PDB entry 6RJ9 | electron microscopy, 3.20 A resolution | chains C and D of the 5 polymer chains in the assembly

[Chain C]
Molecule: CRISPR-associated endonuclease Cas9 1
From: Streptococcus thermophilus (strain ATCC BAA-491 / LMD-9)
Notes: EC 3.1.-.-
UniProt: Q03LF7 (CAS9A_STRTD); residue numbers follow UniProt; this construct covers 1-1121
Amino-acid sequence (1121 residues; each row starts with the number of its first residue):
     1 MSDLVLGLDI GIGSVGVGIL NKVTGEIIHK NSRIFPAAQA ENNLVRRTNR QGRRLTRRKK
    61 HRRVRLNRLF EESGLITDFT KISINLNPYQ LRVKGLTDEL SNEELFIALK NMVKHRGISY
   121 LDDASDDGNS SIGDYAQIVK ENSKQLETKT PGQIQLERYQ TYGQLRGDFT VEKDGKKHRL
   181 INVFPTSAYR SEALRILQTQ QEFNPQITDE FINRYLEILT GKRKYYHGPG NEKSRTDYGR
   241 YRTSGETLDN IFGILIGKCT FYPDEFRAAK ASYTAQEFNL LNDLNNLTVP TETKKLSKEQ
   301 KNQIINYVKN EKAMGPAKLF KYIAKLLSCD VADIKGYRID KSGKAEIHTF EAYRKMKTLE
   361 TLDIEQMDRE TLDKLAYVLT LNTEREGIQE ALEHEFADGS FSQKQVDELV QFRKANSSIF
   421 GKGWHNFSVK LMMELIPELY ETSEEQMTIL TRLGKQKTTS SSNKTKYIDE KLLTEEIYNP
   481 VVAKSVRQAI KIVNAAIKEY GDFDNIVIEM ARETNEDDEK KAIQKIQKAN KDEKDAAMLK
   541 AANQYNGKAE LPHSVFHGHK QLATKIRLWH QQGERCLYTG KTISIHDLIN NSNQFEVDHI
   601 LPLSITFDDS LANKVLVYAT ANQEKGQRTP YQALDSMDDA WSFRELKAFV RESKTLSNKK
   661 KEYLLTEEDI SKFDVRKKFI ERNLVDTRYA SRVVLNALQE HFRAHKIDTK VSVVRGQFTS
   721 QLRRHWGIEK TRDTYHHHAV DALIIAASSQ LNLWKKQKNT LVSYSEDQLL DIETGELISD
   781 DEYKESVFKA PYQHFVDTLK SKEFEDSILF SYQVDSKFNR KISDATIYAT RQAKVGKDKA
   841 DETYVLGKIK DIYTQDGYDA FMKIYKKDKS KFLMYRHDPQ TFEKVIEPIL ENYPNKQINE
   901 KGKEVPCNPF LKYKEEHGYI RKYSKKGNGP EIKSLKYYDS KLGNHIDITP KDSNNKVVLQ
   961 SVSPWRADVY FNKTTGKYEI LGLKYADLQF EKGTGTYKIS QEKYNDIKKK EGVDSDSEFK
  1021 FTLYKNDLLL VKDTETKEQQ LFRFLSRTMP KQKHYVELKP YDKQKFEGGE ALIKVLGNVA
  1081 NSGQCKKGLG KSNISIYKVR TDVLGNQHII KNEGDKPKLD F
Unresolved in the structure: 1-2, 123-133, 291-293, 457-463, 510-689, 728-735, 750-807, 893-908
Differences from the reference sequence: conflict Thr-56 (Ala in Q03LF7), Ile-132 (Val in Q03LF7)
UniProt features mapped onto this chain:
  - active site: Asp-9 (For RuvC-like nuclease domain), His-599 (Proton acceptor for HNH nuclease domain)
  - binding site (Mg(2+)): Asp-9, Glu-509, Glu-513, His-738

[Chain D]
Molecule: sgRNA
From: Streptococcus thermophilus
Sequence (117 nucleotides; row label = number of the first residue in the row):
     1 GUUGCGUUGA UAAAAGUAUU GUUUUUGUAC UCUCAAGAUU CAAUAAUCUU GCAGAAGCUA
    61 CAAAGAUAAG GCUUCAUGCC GAAAUCAACA CCCUGUCAUU UUAUGGCAGG GUGUUUU
Unresolved in the structure: 1, 34-52, 93-109, 116-117

[Chain C / chain D interface]
Residue-residue contacts - 198 pairs, chain C then chain D:
  Asn-43(C) / A13(D)  phosphate contact
  Asn-43(C) / A14(D)  phosphate contact
  Asn-43(C) / A83(D)  sugar contact
  Arg-46(C) / A82(D)  salt bridge to the phosphate
  Arg-46(C) / A83(D)  sugar contact
  Arg-47(C) / A13(D)  salt bridge to the phosphate
  Arg-47(C) / A14(D)  salt bridge to the phosphate
  Asn-49(C) / A82(D)  hydrogen bond to the base
  Arg-50(C) / A14(D)  salt bridge to the phosphate
  Arg-50(C) / A15(D)  salt bridge to the phosphate
  Gln-51(C) / A15(D)  phosphate contact
  Arg-53(C) / A68(D)  phosphate contact
  Arg-53(C) / G81(D)  base contact
  Arg-53(C) / A82(D)  salt bridge to the phosphate
  Arg-54(C) / A15(D)  salt bridge to the phosphate
  Arg-54(C) / G16(D)  salt bridge to the phosphate
  Arg-54(C) / C80(D)  salt bridge to the phosphate
  Leu-55(C) / U17(D)  base contact
  Arg-57(C) / C79(D)  salt bridge to the phosphate
  Arg-57(C) / C80(D)  salt bridge to the phosphate
  Arg-58(C) / G16(D)  salt bridge to the phosphate
  Arg-58(C) / U17(D)  salt bridge to the phosphate
  Arg-58(C) / G78(D)  salt bridge to the phosphate
  Arg-58(C) / C79(D)  salt bridge to the phosphate
  Lys-60(C) / A66(D)  phosphate contact
  Lys-60(C) / U67(D)  salt bridge to the phosphate
  His-61(C) / A76(D)  hydrogen bond to the sugar
  His-61(C) / G78(D)  phosphate contact
  Arg-62(C) / A18(D)  salt bridge to the phosphate
  Arg-63(C) / G65(D)  salt bridge to the phosphate
  Arg-63(C) / A66(D)  salt bridge to the phosphate
  Arg-65(C) / U77(D)  sugar contact
  Arg-68(C) / C75(D)  base contact
  Arg-68(C) / A76(D)  hydrogen bond to the base
  Ile-84(C) / A63(D)  hydrogen bond to the sugar
  Ile-84(C) / A64(D)  sugar contact
  Asn-85(C) / U26(D)  hydrogen bond to the sugar
  Asn-85(C) / G27(D)  hydrogen bond to the sugar
  Tyr-89(C) / A63(D)  hydrogen bond to the phosphate
  Lys-110(C) / A64(D)  hydrogen bond to the phosphate
  Lys-110(C) / G65(D)  salt bridge to the phosphate
  Asn-111(C) / A64(D)  phosphate contact
  Lys-114(C) / A64(D)  salt bridge to the phosphate
  Lys-114(C) / G65(D)  salt bridge to the phosphate
  His-115(C) / U19(D)  phosphate contact
  His-115(C) / U20(D)  phosphate contact
  Arg-116(C) / U17(D)  phosphate contact
  Arg-116(C) / A18(D)  salt bridge to the phosphate
  Arg-116(C) / U19(D)  phosphate contact
  Gly-117(C) / A18(D)  sugar contact
  Ile-118(C) / A18(D)  sugar contact
  Gly-163(C) / C61(D)  hydrogen bond to the sugar
  Gln-164(C) / C61(D)  phosphate contact
  Gln-164(C) / A62(D)  phosphate contact
  Leu-165(C) / A62(D)  hydrogen bond to the phosphate
  Arg-166(C) / U20(D)  salt bridge to the phosphate
  Arg-166(C) / A62(D)  hydrogen bond to the phosphate
  Arg-166(C) / A63(D)  phosphate contact
  Gly-167(C) / U20(D)  hydrogen bond to the phosphate
  Asn-182(C) / U19(D)  sugar contact
  Lys-222(C) / U17(D)  hydrogen bond to the sugar
  Lys-222(C) / U77(D)  base contact
  Arg-223(C) / G16(D)  hydrogen bond to the sugar
  Arg-223(C) / U17(D)  phosphate contact
  Arg-223(C) / U77(D)  base contact
  Arg-223(C) / G78(D)  salt bridge to the phosphate
  Arg-223(C) / C79(D)  salt bridge to the phosphate
  Tyr-225(C) / A15(D)  hydrogen bond to the sugar
  Tyr-225(C) / G16(D)  sugar contact
  Gly-228(C) / A15(D)  phosphate contact
  Pro-229(C) / A15(D)  phosphate contact
  Pro-229(C) / G16(D)  phosphate contact
  Pro-229(C) / C79(D)  phosphate contact
  Gly-230(C) / C79(D)  hydrogen bond to the phosphate
  Asn-231(C) / U77(D)  phosphate contact
  Asn-231(C) / G78(D)  sugar contact
  Lys-233(C) / U74(D)  base contact
  Lys-233(C) / C75(D)  salt bridge to the phosphate
  Ser-234(C) / U74(D)  base contact
  Ser-234(C) / G78(D)  hydrogen bond to the sugar
  Thr-236(C) / C79(D)  phosphate contact
  Thr-236(C) / C80(D)  hydrogen bond to the phosphate
  Tyr-238(C) / A14(D)  phosphate contact
  Tyr-238(C) / A15(D)  phosphate contact
  Tyr-238(C) / C80(D)  phosphate contact
  Tyr-241(C) / U77(D)  base contact
  Thr-260(C) / G4(D)  hydrogen bond to the phosphate
  Lys-270(C) / G6(D)  salt bridge to the phosphate
  Asn-279(C) / C5(D)  sugar contact
  Arg-338(C) / C5(D)  hydrogen bond to the sugar
  Arg-338(C) / G6(D)  hydrogen bond to the sugar
  Lys-341(C) / G6(D)  base contact
  Lys-341(C) / U7(D)  sugar contact
  Glu-346(C) / G6(D)  hydrogen bond to the sugar
  His-348(C) / C5(D)  sugar contact
  His-348(C) / G6(D)  salt bridge to the phosphate
  Lys-422(C) / U7(D)  phosphate contact
  His-425(C) / G4(D)  phosphate contact
  His-425(C) / C5(D)  salt bridge to the phosphate
  Asn-426(C) / G4(D)  phosphate contact
  Asn-426(C) / C5(D)  hydrogen bond to the phosphate
  Phe-427(C) / G4(D)  sugar contact
  Gln-446(C) / U3(D)  hydrogen bond to the base
  Gln-446(C) / G4(D)  sugar contact
  Met-447(C) / U2(D)  base contact
  Met-447(C) / U3(D)  base contact
  Lys-464(C) / G110(D)  salt bridge to the phosphate
  Lys-464(C) / G111(D)  salt bridge to the phosphate
  Thr-465(C) / G110(D)  hydrogen bond to the sugar
  Thr-465(C) / G111(D)  phosphate contact
  Lys-466(C) / G111(D)  hydrogen bond to the phosphate
  Lys-466(C) / U112(D)  phosphate contact
  Tyr-467(C) / G111(D)  hydrogen bond to the phosphate
  Tyr-467(C) / U112(D)  hydrogen bond to the phosphate
  Lys-484(C) / U85(D)  salt bridge to the phosphate
  Arg-487(C) / A84(D)  sugar contact
  Arg-487(C) / U85(D)  sugar contact
  Lys-491(C) / C86(D)  salt bridge to the phosphate
  Lys-491(C) / A87(D)  salt bridge to the phosphate
  Gln-813(C) / U85(D)  phosphate contact
  Val-814(C) / C86(D)  base contact
  Ser-816(C) / C86(D)  hydrogen bond to the base
  Lys-817(C) / A83(D)  salt bridge to the phosphate
  Asn-819(C) / A68(D)  hydrogen bond to the base
  Asn-819(C) / G81(D)  hydrogen bond to the sugar
  Asn-819(C) / A82(D)  sugar contact
  Asn-819(C) / A83(D)  phosphate contact
  Arg-820(C) / A68(D)  hydrogen bond to the base
  Arg-820(C) / A82(D)  sugar contact
  Arg-820(C) / A83(D)  salt bridge to the phosphate
  Arg-820(C) / A84(D)  salt bridge to the phosphate
  Lys-821(C) / A68(D)  base contact
  Lys-821(C) / A82(D)  base contact
  Ile-822(C) / A68(D)  hydrogen bond to the base
  Ile-822(C) / A69(D)  sugar contact
  Ser-823(C) / A68(D)  base contact
  Asp-824(C) / A68(D)  hydrogen bond to the sugar
  Ala-825(C) / U67(D)  sugar contact
  Ala-825(C) / A68(D)  sugar contact
  Ile-827(C) / U22(D)  hydrogen bond to the sugar
  Ile-827(C) / U23(D)  sugar contact
  Ile-827(C) / A66(D)  base contact
  Ala-829(C) / U23(D)  phosphate contact
  Ala-829(C) / U24(D)  phosphate contact
  Arg-831(C) / U24(D)  salt bridge to the phosphate
  Arg-831(C) / C58(D)  salt bridge to the phosphate
  Lys-848(C) / U22(D)  salt bridge to the phosphate
  Lys-848(C) / U23(D)  salt bridge to the phosphate
  Lys-850(C) / U22(D)  phosphate contact
  Leu-873(C) / C58(D)  phosphate contact
  Met-874(C) / C58(D)  sugar contact
  His-877(C) / G57(D)  salt bridge to the phosphate
  His-877(C) / C58(D)  sugar contact
  Asp-878(C) / C58(D)  base contact
  Gln-880(C) / U31(D)  phosphate contact
  Gln-880(C) / C32(D)  sugar contact
  Lys-922(C) / C30(D)  hydrogen bond to the base
  Lys-922(C) / C58(D)  hydrogen bond to the base
  Lys-922(C) / U59(D)  base contact
  Tyr-923(C) / C30(D)  sugar contact
  Tyr-923(C) / U31(D)  sugar contact
  Ser-924(C) / C30(D)  hydrogen bond to the phosphate
  Ser-924(C) / U31(D)  hydrogen bond to the phosphate
  Lys-925(C) / U31(D)  hydrogen bond to the phosphate
  Pro-930(C) / A29(D)  base contact
  Pro-930(C) / U59(D)  base contact
  Pro-930(C) / A60(D)  sugar contact
  Glu-931(C) / U59(D)  hydrogen bond to the sugar
  Glu-931(C) / A60(D)  phosphate contact
  Ile-932(C) / U59(D)  sugar contact
  Lys-933(C) / A60(D)  hydrogen bond to the phosphate
  Lys-933(C) / C61(D)  salt bridge to the phosphate
  Ser-934(C) / U59(D)  phosphate contact
  Ser-934(C) / A60(D)  hydrogen bond to the phosphate
  Leu-935(C) / U59(D)  phosphate contact
  Lys-936(C) / U59(D)  hydrogen bond to the phosphate
  Asp-952(C) / U24(D)  sugar contact
  Asp-952(C) / U25(D)  sugar contact
  Ser-953(C) / U24(D)  phosphate contact
  Asn-954(C) / U25(D)  phosphate contact
  Val-957(C) / U24(D)  sugar contact
  Leu-959(C) / A68(D)  sugar contact
  Leu-988(C) / A69(D)  base contact
  Gln-989(C) / G70(D)  sugar contact
  Phe-990(C) / A69(D)  base contact
  Phe-990(C) / G70(D)  hydrogen bond to the sugar
  Phe-990(C) / G71(D)  sugar contact
  Glu-991(C) / G71(D)  sugar contact
  Lys-992(C) / C72(D)  phosphate contact
  Gly-993(C) / C72(D)  phosphate contact
  Gly-995(C) / G71(D)  sugar contact
  Tyr-997(C) / A69(D)  hydrogen bond to the base
  Arg-1100(C) / A88(D)  hydrogen bond to the sugar
  Thr-1101(C) / A87(D)  sugar contact
  Asp-1102(C) / A87(D)  base contact
  His-1108(C) / A87(D)  base contact
  His-1108(C) / U115(D)  stacking on the base
  Ile-1109(C) / U115(D)  sugar contact
Other interface residues (no listed pair), chain C (141 interface residues in all): Ala-40, Asn-42, Val-45, Thr-56, Lys-59, Leu-86, Asn-87, Pro-88, Tyr-159, Val-183, Lys-224, His-227, Arg-240, Phe-252, Phe-261, Phe-278, Leu-450, Asp-815, Thr-826, Asn-928, Gly-929, Ile-948, Pro-950, Tyr-985, Ala-986, Ile-1110
Other interface residues (no listed pair), chain D (62 interface residues in all): A12, G21, A56

[Overview]
Chain C and chain D form an interface of 141 and 62 residues respectively; the contacts include 47 hydrogen
bonds, 44 salt bridges and 1 aromatic stacking contact. Among the polar pairs are Asn-49(C)/A82(D),
Arg-68(C)/A76(D) and Gln-446(C)/U3(D).
Here chain C is CRISPR-associated endonuclease Cas9 1 (Streptococcus thermophilus (strain ATCC BAA-491 /
LMD-9)) and chain D is sgRNA (Streptococcus thermophilus). Entry 6RJ9 (Cryo-EM structure of
St1Cas9-sgRNA-tDNA20-AcrIIA6 monomeric assembly) was determined by electron microscopy together with 6RJA,
6RJD and 6RJG from the same study.
